8REE - chains M and N of the 9 polymer chains in the assembly; structure by electron microscopy, 3.80 A resolution.

Chain M:
Molecule: RNA polymerase sigma-54 factor
Organism: Klebsiella oxytoca
Notes: engineered mutation(s): R336A
Amino-acid sequence (329 residues; numbered 94 to 472; 50 numbers in that range are skipped by the numbering (no residue carries them; nothing is unmodelled there); the number before each row is that of its first residue):
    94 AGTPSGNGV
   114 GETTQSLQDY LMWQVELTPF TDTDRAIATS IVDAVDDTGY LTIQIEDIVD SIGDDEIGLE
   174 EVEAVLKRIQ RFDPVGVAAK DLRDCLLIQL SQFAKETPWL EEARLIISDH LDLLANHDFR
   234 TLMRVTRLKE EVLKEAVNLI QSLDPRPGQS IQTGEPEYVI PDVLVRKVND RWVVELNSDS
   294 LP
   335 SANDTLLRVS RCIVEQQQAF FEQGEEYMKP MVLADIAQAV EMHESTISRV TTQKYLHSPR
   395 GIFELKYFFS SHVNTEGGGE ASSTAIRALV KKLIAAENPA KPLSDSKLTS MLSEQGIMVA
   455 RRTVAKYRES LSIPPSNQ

Chain N:
Molecule: 45-nt DNA strand
Organism: Klebsiella oxytoca
Sequence (45 nucleotides; numbered -29 to 25; 10 numbers in that range are skipped by the numbering (no residue carries them; nothing is unmodelled there); the number before each row is that of its first residue; numbers below 1 keep their minus sign (DG-29 is residue -29)):
   -29 GCTGGCACGA CTTTTGCACT CG
     3 ATCGAATGCT GTTGCACATT CAT

How chain M and chain N interact:
Residue-residue contacts (15):
  Leu367(M) with DT-17(N), phosphate contact
  Ser379(M) with DT-15(N), base contact
  Ser382(M) with DT-16(N), hydrogen bond to the phosphate
  Arg383(M) with DT-15(N), base contact; DG-14(N), hydrogen bond to the base; DC-13(N), base contact
  Lys400(M) with DT-16(N), salt bridge to the phosphate
  Phe403(M) with DT-17(N), phosphate contact
  Ser405(M) with DT-18(N), hydrogen bond to the phosphate; DT-17(N), hydrogen bond to the phosphate
  Ser438(M) with DT-27(N), phosphate contact
  Asp439(M) with DG-26(N), hydrogen bond to the phosphate
  Arg456(M) with DG-25(N), base contact
  Pro469(M) with DG-26(N), phosphate contact; DG-25(N), phosphate contact
Also at the interface, not in a pair above, chain M (15 interface residues in all): Val366, Ser440, Thr457, Lys460
Also at the interface, not in a pair above, chain N (10 interface residues in all): DC-24

In short:
Chain M and chain N form an interface of 15 and 10 residues respectively, with 5 hydrogen bonds and 1 salt
bridge. Among the polar pairs are Arg383(M)-DG-14(N), Ser382(M)-DT-16(N) and Ser405(M)-DT-18(N).
Here chain M is RNA polymerase sigma-54 factor and chain N is a 45-nt DNA strand, both from Klebsiella
oxytoca. Entry 8REE (Cryo-EM structure of bacterial RNA polymerase-sigma54 initial transcribing complex - 9nt
complex) was determined by electron microscopy, deposited together with 8RE4, 8REA, 8REB, 8REC and 8RED.
